PDB entry 7PFA | electron microscopy, 9.70 A resolution (very low resolution: no residue pairs are listed; an interface is given only as per-side residue counts) | chains e and J of the 28 polymer chains in the assembly

Chain e:
Protein: Histone H3.2
Organism: Homo sapiens
Reference sequence: Q71DI3 (H32_HUMAN); residues 0-135 here correspond to UniProt positions 1-136 (UniProt number = residue number + 1)
Sequence (136 residues; each row starts with the number of its first residue; numbering starts at 0):
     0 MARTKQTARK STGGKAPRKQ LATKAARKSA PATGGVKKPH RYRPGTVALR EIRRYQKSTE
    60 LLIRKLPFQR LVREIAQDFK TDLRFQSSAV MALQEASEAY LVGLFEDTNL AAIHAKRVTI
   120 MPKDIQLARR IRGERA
Unresolved in the structure: 0-36, 134-135
Differences from the reference sequence: engineered mutation Ala110 (Cys111 in Q71DI3)
Swiss-Prot annotation at these positions:
  - modified residue: Arg2 (Asymmetric dimethylarginine), Thr3 (Phosphothreonine), Lys4 (Allysine), Gln5 (5-glutamyl dopamine), Thr6 (Phosphothreonine), Arg8 (Citrulline), Lys9 (N6,N6,N6-trimethyllysine), Ser10 (ADP-ribosylserine), Thr11 (Phosphothreonine), Lys14 (N6-(2-hydroxyisobutyryl)lysine), Arg17 (Asymmetric dimethylarginine), Lys18 (N6-(2-hydroxyisobutyryl)lysine), Lys23 (N6-(2-hydroxyisobutyryl)lysine), Arg26 (Citrulline), Lys27 (N6,N6,N6-trimethyllysine), Ser28 (ADP-ribosylserine), Lys36 (N6,N6,N6-trimethyllysine), Lys37 (N6-methyllysine), Tyr41 (Phosphotyrosine), Lys56 (N6,N6,N6-trimethyllysine) and 8 more in UniProt
  - lipidation: Lys18 (N6-decanoyllysine)

Chain J:
Molecule: 788-nt DNA strand
Organism: synthetic construct
Sequence (788 nucleotides; numbered 1 to 788; the number before each row is that of its first residue):
     1 ATCGGGTTAC CTTAATACTT ACATGACAGG ATGTATATAT CTGACACGTG CCTGGAGACT
    61 AGGGAGTAAT CCCCTTGGCG GTTAAAACGC GGGGGACAGC GCGTACGTGC GTTTAAGCGG
   121 TGCTAGAGCT GTCTACGACC AATTGAGCGG CCTCGGCACC GGGATTCTCC AGTATGGCGG
   181 CCAGTGCGCG AGACAGTACT GGGTTACCTT AATACTTACA TGACAGGATG TATATATCTG
   241 ACACGTGCCT GGAGACTAGG GAGTAATCCC CTTGGCGGTT AAAACGCGGG GGACAGCGCG
   301 TACGTGCGTT TAAGCGGTGC TAGAGCTGTC TACGACCAAT TGAGCGGCCT CGGCACCGGG
   361 ATTCTCCAGT ATGGCGGCCA GTGCGCGAGA CAGTACTGGG TTACCTTAAT ACTTACATGA
   421 CAGGATGTAT ATATCTGACA CGTGCCTGGA GACTAGGGAG TAATCCCCTT GGCGGTTAAA
   481 ACGCGGGGGA CAGCGCGTAC GTGCGTTTAA GCGGTGCTAG AGCTGTCTAC GACCAATTGA
   541 GCGGCCTCGG CACCGGGATT CTCCAGTATG GCGGCCAGTG CGCGAGACAG TACTGGGTTA
   601 CCTTAATACT TACATGACAG GATGTATATA TCTGACACGT GCCTGGAGAC TAGGGAGTAA
   661 TCCCCTTGGC GGTTAAAACG CGGGGGACAG CGCGTACGTG CGTTTAAGCG GTGCTAGAGC
   721 TGTCTACGAC CAATTGAGCG GCCTCGGCAC CGGGATTCTC CAGTATGGCG GCCAGTGCGC
   781 GAGACGAT
Unresolved in the structure: 1-212, 774-788

Interface between chain e and chain J:
At this resolution (10 A) residue pairs are not listed: 21 residues of chain e and 13 of chain J lie at the interface.

In short:
Chain e and chain J form an interface of 21 and 13 residues respectively.
Chain e is Histone H3.2 (Homo sapiens) and chain J is a 788-nt DNA strand (synthetic construct); the
structure, Trinucleosome of the 4x197 nucleosome array containing H1, was determined by electron microscopy
together with 7PET, 7PEU, 7PEV, 7PEW, 7PEX, 7PEY and 16 further entries from the same study.
